PDB entry 6M37 | X-ray diffraction, 3.10 A resolution | chains A and C of the 4 polymer chains in the assembly

== Chain A (and C) ==
Molecule: Serine-protein kinase RsbW
Source organism: Bacillus subtilis (strain 168)
Notes: EC 2.7.11.1; chain C of this document is another copy of the same molecule, construct and numbering; everything in this record applies to it too
UniProt: P17904 (RSBW_BACSU); residues 5-145 here = UniProt positions 5-145
Chain sequence (141 residues; row label = number of the first residue in the row):
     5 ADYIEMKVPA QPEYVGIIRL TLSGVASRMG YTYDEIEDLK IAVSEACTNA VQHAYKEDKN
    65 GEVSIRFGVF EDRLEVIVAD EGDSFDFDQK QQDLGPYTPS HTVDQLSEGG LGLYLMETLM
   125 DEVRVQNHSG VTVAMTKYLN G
Disordered / not traced: 85-111, 145 (chain C: 5, 86-109, 145)
UniProt features mapped onto this chain:
  - natural variant: Ala14 (A14S: In strain: IS58)
What the authors report for this chain:
  - self-association interface (contacts with another copy of this molecule); pairs are residue here / residue on that copy: His57-His132 (hydrogen bond), Gly134-His132 (hydrogen bond)

== How chain A and chain C interact ==
Contacting residue pairs (33; chain A residue first):
  Asp6(A) with Pro13(C); Tyr18(C), hydrogen bond
  Tyr7(A) with Lys11(C); Pro13(C)
  Ile8(A) with Lys11(C); Val12(C), hydrophobic; Tyr18(C), hydrophobic
  Glu9(A) with Glu9(C); Met10(C); Lys11(C), salt bridge
  Met10(A) with Glu9(C); Thr25(C)
  Lys11(A) with Tyr7(C); Ile8(C); Glu9(C), hydrogen bond (backbone-backbone)
  Val12(A) with Ile8(C), hydrophobic
  Glu17(A) with Arg32(C), hydrogen bond (backbone-side chain)
  Tyr18(A) with Asp6(C), hydrogen bond; Ile8(C), hydrophobic; Val73(C)
  Ile21(A) with Gly28(C); Val29(C); Arg32(C)
  Leu24(A) with Leu24(C); Gly28(C)
  Thr25(A) with Ile21(C); Thr25(C), hydrogen bond
  Gly28(A) with Ile21(C); Leu24(C)
  Val29(A) with Ile21(C)
  Arg32(A) with Gly20(C); Ile21(C)
  Val73(A) with Tyr18(C)
Other interface residues (no listed pair), chain A (19 interface residues in all): Pro13, Gly20, Glu66
Other interface residues (no listed pair), chain C (18 interface residues in all): Glu66

== In short ==
The interface between chain A and chain C involves 19 residues on one side and 18 on the other; the contacts
include 5 hydrogen bonds and 1 salt bridge. Polar contacts include Glu9(A)-Lys11(C), Asp6(A)-Tyr18(C) and
Glu17(A)-Arg32(C). The paper reports a self-association interface involving His57(A), His132(A) and Gly134(A).
Both chains are Serine-protein kinase RsbW (Bacillus subtilis (strain 168)). Entry 6M37 (The crystal structure
of B. subtilis RsbV/RsbW complex in the hexagonal crystal form) was determined by X-ray diffraction (same
publication as 6M36).
